PDB entry 5XBM | X-ray diffraction, 3.50 A resolution | chains C and F of the 6 polymer chains in the assembly

Chain C (and F):
Protein: Lysosome membrane protein 2
Organism: Homo sapiens
Notes: chain F of this document is another copy of the same molecule, construct and numbering; everything in this record applies to it too
UniProt: Q14108 (SCRB2_HUMAN); residues 37-430 here = UniProt positions 37-430
Chain sequence (394 residues; numbered 37 to 430; the number before each row is that of its first residue):
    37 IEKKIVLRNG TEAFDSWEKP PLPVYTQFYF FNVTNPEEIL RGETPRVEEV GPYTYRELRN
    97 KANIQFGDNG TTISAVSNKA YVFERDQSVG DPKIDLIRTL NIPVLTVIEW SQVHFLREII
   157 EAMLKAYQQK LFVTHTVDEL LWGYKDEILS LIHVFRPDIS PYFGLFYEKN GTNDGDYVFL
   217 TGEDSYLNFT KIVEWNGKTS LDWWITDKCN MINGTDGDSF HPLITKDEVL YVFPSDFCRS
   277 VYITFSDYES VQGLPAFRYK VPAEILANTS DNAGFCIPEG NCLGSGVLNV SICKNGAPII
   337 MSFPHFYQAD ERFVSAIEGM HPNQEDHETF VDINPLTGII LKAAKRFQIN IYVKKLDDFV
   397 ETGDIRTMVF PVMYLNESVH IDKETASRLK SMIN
Cystine bridges: Cys312-Cys318
Glycans and other covalent adducts: N-acetylglucosamine (NAG) linked to Asn68, Asn206, Asn224, Asn249, Asn304, Asn412; glycan linked to Asn325
Curated features (UniProtKB/Swiss-Prot):
  - region: Ile155 to Phe191 (Important for interaction with GBA1)
  - glycosylation (N-linked (GlcNAc...) asparagine): Asn45, Asn68, Asn105, Asn206, Asn224, Asn249, Asn304, Asn325, Asn412, Asn430
  - natural variant: His363 (H363N: In EPM4)
From the paper describing this entry:
  - specificity-determining residues: Arg77 (proposed by the authors, not directly observed)

How chain C and chain F interact:
Contacting residue pairs - 11 pairs, chain C then chain F:
  Glu154(C) - Lys161(F)  salt bridge
  Ile155(C) - Ala158(F)  hydrophobic
  Ala158(C) - Glu154(F)
  Ala162(C) - Ile155(F)  hydrophobic
  Tyr163(C) - Phe191(F)
  Leu187(C) - Val190(F)  hydrophobic
  Val190(C) - Leu187(F)  hydrophobic
  Val190(C) - Val190(F)  hydrophobic
  Phe191(C) - Tyr163(F)  hydrogen bond (backbone-side chain)
  Phe191(C) - Leu187(F)  hydrophobic
  Phe191(C) - Phe191(F)  hydrophobic
Interface residues without a listed pair, chain C (9 interface residues in all): Met159
Interface residues without a listed pair, chain F (9 interface residues in all): Met159

Overview:
Chain C and chain F each contribute 9 residues to their interface; the contacts include 1 hydrogen bond and 1
salt bridge. Polar contacts include Glu154(C)-Lys161(F) and Phe191(C)-Tyr163(F). Covalently linked
N-acetylglucosamine: at Asn68(C), Asn206(C), Asn224(C), Asn249(C), Asn304(C) and Asn412(C). The paper reports
the specificity determinant Arg77(C).
Both chains are Lysosome membrane protein 2 (Homo sapiens). Entry 5XBM (Structure of SCARB2-JL2 complex) was
determined by X-ray diffraction.
